PDB entry 1R3K | X-ray diffraction, 2.80 A resolution | chains B and C of the 3 polymer chains in the assembly

== Chain B ==
Name: Antibody Fab fragment heavy chain
Source organism: Mus musculus
Notes: antibody fragment or engineered binder
Amino-acid sequence (219 residues; numbered 1 to 219; the number before each row is that of its first residue):
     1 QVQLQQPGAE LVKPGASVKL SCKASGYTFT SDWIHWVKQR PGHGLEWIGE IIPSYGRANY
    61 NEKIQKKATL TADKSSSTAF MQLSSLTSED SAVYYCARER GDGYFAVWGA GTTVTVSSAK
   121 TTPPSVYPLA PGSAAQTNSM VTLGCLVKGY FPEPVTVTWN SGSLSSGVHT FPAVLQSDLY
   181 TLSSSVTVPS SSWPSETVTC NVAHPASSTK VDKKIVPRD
Disulfide bonds: Cys22-Cys96, Cys145-Cys200

== Chain C ==
Name: Voltage-gated potassium channel
Source organism: Streptomyces lividans
UniProtKB: P0A334 (KCSA_STRLI); residues 1-124 here = UniProt positions 1-124
Amino-acid sequence (124 residues; numbered 1 to 124; the number before each row is that of its first residue):
     1 MAPMLSGLLA RLVKLLLGRH GSALHWRAAG AATVLLVIVL LAGSYLAVLA ERGAPGAQLI
    61 TYPRALWWSV ETATTVGYGD LYPVTLWGRC VAVVVMVAGI TSFGLVTAAL ATWFVGREQE
   121 RRGH
Not modelled in the structure: 1-21
Sequence notes: engineered mutation Ala2 (Pro in P0A334), Cys90 (Leu in P0A334)
Curated features (UniProtKB/Swiss-Prot):
  - motif: Thr75 to Asp80 (Selectivity filter)
Ion coordination: thallium (I) ion near Thr75 (its only coordinating residue here)
Residues lining bound ligands: diacyl glycerol (DGA): Pro63, Arg64, Leu66, Trp67, Val70, Val84, Thr85, Leu86, Arg89, Val93

== How chain B and chain C interact ==
Contacting residue pairs (18; chain B residue first):
  Thr30(B) with Tyr45(C)
  Ser31(B) with Tyr62(C), hydrogen bond (backbone-side chain)
  Trp33(B) with Tyr62(C), hydrogen bond
  His35(B) with Arg52(C)
  Glu50(B) with Arg52(C), salt bridge
  Ile52(B) with Tyr62(C)
  Ser54(B) with Tyr45(C)
  Tyr55(B) with Leu49(C), hydrophobic
  Arg57(B) with Leu49(C)
  Asn59(B) with Arg52(C); Gly53(C)
  Glu99(B) with Arg52(C), salt bridge
  Gly101(B) with Arg52(C); Thr61(C); Tyr62(C), hydrogen bond (backbone-backbone); Pro63(C)
  Asp102(B) with Thr61(C)
  Gly103(B) with Thr61(C)
Interface residues without a listed pair, chain B (15 interface residues in all): Arg100
Interface residues without a listed pair, chain C (8 interface residues in all): Val48

== Summary ==
Chain B and chain C form an interface of 15 and 8 residues respectively, with 3 hydrogen bonds and 2 salt
bridges. Among the polar pairs are Glu50(B)-Arg52(C), Glu99(B)-Arg52(C) and Ser31(B)-Tyr62(C). Ligands of
chain C: diacyl glycerol.
Chain B is Antibody Fab fragment heavy chain (Mus musculus) and chain C is Voltage-gated potassium channel
(Streptomyces lividans); the structure, potassium channel KcsA-Fab complex in low concentration of Tl+, was
determined by X-ray diffraction, deposited together with 1R3I, 1R3J and 1R3L.
